PDB entry 5TH7 | X-ray diffraction, 1.95 A resolution | chains A and B

Chain A (and B):
Protein: N-lysine methyltransferase KMT5A
Source organism: Homo sapiens
Notes: EC 2.1.1.-, 2.1.1.43; chain B of this document is another copy of the same molecule, construct and numbering; everything in this record applies to it too
UniProt: Q9NQR1 (KMT5A_HUMAN); residue numbers follow UniProt; this construct covers 234-380
Sequence (148 residues; each row starts with the number of its first residue):
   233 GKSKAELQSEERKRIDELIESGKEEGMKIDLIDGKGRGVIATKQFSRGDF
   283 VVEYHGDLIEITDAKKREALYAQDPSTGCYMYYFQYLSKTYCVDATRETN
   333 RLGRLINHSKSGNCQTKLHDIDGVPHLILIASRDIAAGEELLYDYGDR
Disordered / not traced: 233-235, 379-380 (chain B: 233-235)
Covalent attachments: compound 7BY linked to Cys-311
Sequence notes: expression tag (233); engineered mutation Ser-343 (Cys in Q9NQR1)
Ligand contacts:
  - 7BY (N-(3-{[6,7-dimethoxy-2-(pyrrolidin-1-yl)quinazolin-4-yl]amino}propyl)propanamide), molecule 1: Tyr-286, Thr-309, Gly-310, Tyr-312, Met-313, Tyr-314, Arg-336, Leu-337, Ile-338, Asn-339, Thr-348, Leu-359, Leu-361, Tyr-375, Tyr-377
  - 7BY, molecule 2: Glu-300, Gln-305, Pro-307, Ser-308, Tyr-312, Met-313
Swiss-Prot annotation at these positions:
  - binding site (S-adenosyl-L-methionine): Lys-267 to Arg-269, Tyr-312, Asn-339, His-340
  - mutagenesis: Tyr-286 (Y286A/F: Strongly reduces affinity for histone H4 and abolishes methyltransferase activity), Glu-300 (E300A: Strongly reduces affinity for histone H4), Cys-311 (C311A: Strongly reduces affinity for histone H4), Arg-336 (R336G: Abolishes methyltransferase activity), His-340 (H340A: Strongly decreases methyltransferase activity), Tyr-375 (Y375A: Strongly reduces affinity for histone H4 and methyltransferase activity; Y375F: Alters methyltransferase activity, so that both monomethylation and dimethylation take place), Asp-379 (D379A/N: Abolishes histone H4 binding and methyltransferase activity)
What the authors report for this chain:
  - binding site for 7BY: Cys-311
  - mutagenesis - C311S: abolished binding to 7BY
  - mutagenesis - C343S: unchanged binding to 7BY

Chain A / chain B interface:
Pairs across the interface - 35 pairs, chain A then chain B:
  Ile-293(A) with Phe-316(B); Gln-317(B)
  Lys-297(A) with Tyr-314(B); Tyr-315(B), hydrogen bond (side chain-backbone)
  Glu-300(A) with Tyr-314(B); Tyr-377(B)
  Ala-301(A) with Tyr-377(B), hydrophobic
  Ala-304(A) with His-340(B); Lys-342(B)
  Gln-305(A) with His-340(B), hydrogen bond (backbone-side chain)
  Pro-307(A) with Gly-310(B); His-340(B); Tyr-375(B)
  Ser-308(A) with Ser-308(B); Thr-309(B)
  Thr-309(A) with Ser-308(B)
  Gly-310(A) with Pro-307(B); Ser-308(B); Gly-310(B)
  Tyr-314(A) with Lys-297(B); Glu-300(B)
  Tyr-315(A) with Lys-297(B), hydrogen bond (backbone-side chain); Tyr-315(B), hydrophobic
  Phe-316(A) with Ile-293(B)
  Gln-317(A) with Ile-293(B); Thr-294(B)
  Thr-322(A) with Ile-293(B); Thr-322(B), hydrogen bond
  His-340(A) with Ala-304(B); Gln-305(B), hydrogen bond (side chain-backbone); Pro-307(B)
  Lys-342(A) with Ala-304(B)
  Tyr-375(A) with Pro-307(B)
  Tyr-377(A) with Glu-300(B); Ala-301(B), hydrophobic
Also at the interface, not in a pair above, chain A (23 interface residues in all): Thr-294, Asp-306, Cys-311, Gly-378
Also at the interface, not in a pair above, chain B (24 interface residues in all): Asp-306, Cys-311, Asp-376, Gly-378

In short:
Chain A and chain B form an interface of 23 and 24 residues respectively; the contacts include 5 hydrogen
bonds. Among the polar pairs are Lys-297(A)/Tyr-315(B), Gln-305(A)/His-340(B) and Thr-322(A)/Thr-322(B).
Ligands of chain A: compound 7BY. From the paper: a binding site for 7BY at Cys-311(A); C311S of chain A
abolishes binding to 7BY.
Chain A and chain B are both N-lysine methyltransferase KMT5A (Homo sapiens); the structure, Complex of SETD8
with MS453, was determined by X-ray diffraction together with 5T5G from the same study.
